PDB entry 7O4V | X-ray diffraction, 2.42 A resolution | chains B and C of the 4 polymer chains in the assembly

# Chain B
Protein: 3-hydroxyacyl-CoA dehydrogenase
From: Mycobacterium tuberculosis H37Rv
Notes: EC 1.1.1.35
Reference sequence: O53872 (O53872_MYCTU); residue numbers follow UniProt; this construct covers 1-720
Chain sequence (736 residues; numbered -15 to 720; the number before each row is that of its first residue; numbers below 1 keep their minus sign (Met-15 is residue -15)):
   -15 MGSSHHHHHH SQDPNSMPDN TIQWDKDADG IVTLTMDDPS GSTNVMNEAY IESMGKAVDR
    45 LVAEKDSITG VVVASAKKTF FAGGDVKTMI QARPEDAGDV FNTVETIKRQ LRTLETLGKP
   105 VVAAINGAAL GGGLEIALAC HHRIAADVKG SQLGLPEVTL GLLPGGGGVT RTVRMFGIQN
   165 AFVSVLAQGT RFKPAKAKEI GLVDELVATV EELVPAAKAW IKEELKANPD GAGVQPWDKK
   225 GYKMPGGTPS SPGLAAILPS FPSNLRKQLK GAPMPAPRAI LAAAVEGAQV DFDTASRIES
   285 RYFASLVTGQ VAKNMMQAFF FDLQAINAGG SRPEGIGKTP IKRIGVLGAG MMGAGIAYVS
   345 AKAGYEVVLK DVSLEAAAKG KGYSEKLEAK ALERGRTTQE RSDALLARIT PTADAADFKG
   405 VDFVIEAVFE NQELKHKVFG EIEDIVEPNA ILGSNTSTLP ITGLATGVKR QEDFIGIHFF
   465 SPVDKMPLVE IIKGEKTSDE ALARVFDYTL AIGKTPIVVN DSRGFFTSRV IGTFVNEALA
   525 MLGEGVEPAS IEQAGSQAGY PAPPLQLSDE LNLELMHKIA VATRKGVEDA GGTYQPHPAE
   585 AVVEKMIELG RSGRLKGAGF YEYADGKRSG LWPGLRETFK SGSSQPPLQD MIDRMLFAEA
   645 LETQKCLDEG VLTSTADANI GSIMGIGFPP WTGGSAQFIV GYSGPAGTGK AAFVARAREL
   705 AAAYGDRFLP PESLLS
Not modelled in the structure: -15 to -14, -4 to 0
Sequence notes: initiating methionine (-15); expression tag (-14 to 0)
Ligand contacts: NAD (nicotinamide-adenine-dinucleotide): Gly332, Ala333, Gly334, Met335, Met336, Gly337, Lys354, Asp355, Val356, Ala360, Glu410, Ala411, Val412, Phe413, Glu414, Leu418, Lys419, Lys421, Val422, Asn439, Thr440, Ser441, His462, Phe463
From the paper describing this entry:
  - catalytic residues: Ser512
  - catalytic residues: Glu119, Glu141, His462 (citing earlier work)

# Chain C
Protein: Putative acyltransferase Rv0859
From: Mycobacterium tuberculosis (strain ATCC 25618 / H37Rv)
Notes: EC 2.3.1.-
Reference sequence: O53871 (Y0859_MYCTU); residues 1-403 here = UniProt positions 1-403
Chain sequence (403 residues; row label = number of the first residue in the row):
     1 MSEEAFIYEA IRTPRGKQKN GSLHEVKPLS LVVGLIDELR KRHPDLDENL ISDVILGCVS
    61 PVGDQGGDIA RAAVLASGMP VTSGGVQLNR FCASGLEAVN TAAQKVRSGW DDLVLAGGVE
   121 SMSRVPMGSD GGAMGLDPAT NYDVMFVPQS IGADLIATIE GFSREDVDAY ALRSQQKAAE
   181 AWSGGYFAKS VVPVRDQNGL LILDHDEHMR PDTTKEGLAK LKPAFEGLAA LGGFDDVALQ
   241 KYHWVEKINH VHTGGNSSGI VDGAALVMIG SAAAGKLQGL TPRARIVATA TSGADPVIML
   301 TGPTPATRKV LDRAGLTVDD IDLFELNEAF ASVVLKFQKD LNIPDEKLNV NGGAIAMGHP
   361 LGATGAMILG TMVDELERRN ARRALITLCI GGGMGVATII ERV
Not modelled in the structure: 226-227
From the paper describing this entry:
  - higher-order assembly contacts with a neighbouring 3-hydroxyacyl-CoA dehydrogenase: Gly128 to Phe146
  - catalytic residues: Cys92, His359 (citing earlier work)

# How chain B and chain C interact
Residue-residue contacts (21):
  Ala81(B) - Asn198(C)
  Ala81(B) - Leu200(C)
  Gly82(B) - Leu200(C)
  Phe85(B) - Leu200(C)  hydrophobic
  Gln273(B) - Lys27(C)  hydrogen bond
  Gln273(B) - Asp64(C)  hydrogen bond
  Gln273(B) - Arg124(C)
  Val274(B) - His24(C)
  Val274(B) - Arg124(C)
  Asp275(B) - His24(C)  salt bridge
  Thr278(B) - His24(C)
  Thr278(B) - Glu25(C)
  Arg281(B) - Glu25(C)  salt bridge
  Ile282(B) - Glu25(C)
  Arg285(B) - Glu25(C)  salt bridge
  Arg285(B) - Asp196(C)  salt bridge
  Arg285(B) - Gln197(C)
  Arg285(B) - Asn198(C)  hydrogen bond (backbone-side chain)
  Tyr286(B) - Gln197(C)
  Ala288(B) - Asn198(C)
  Ser289(B) - Asn198(C)  hydrogen bond (backbone-side chain)
Also at the interface, not in a pair above, chain B (14 interface residues in all): Glu270
Also at the interface, not in a pair above, chain C (10 interface residues in all): Ile202

# Summary
14 residues of chain B face 10 of chain C across their interface; the contacts include 4 hydrogen bonds and 4
salt bridges. Polar pairs include Asp275(B)-His24(C), Arg281(B)-Glu25(C) and Arg285(B)-Glu25(C). Ligands of
chain B: NAD. From the paper: catalytic residues Ser512(B), Glu119(B) and Cys92(C) among others; higher-order
assembly contacts with a neighbouring 3-hydroxyacyl-CoA dehydrogenase through Gly128(C).
Chain B is 3-hydroxyacyl-CoA dehydrogenase (Mycobacterium tuberculosis H37Rv) and chain C is Putative
acyltransferase Rv0859 (Mycobacterium tuberculosis (strain ATCC 25618 / H37Rv)); the structure, Structure of
Mycobacterium tuberculosis beta-oxidation trifunctional enzyme in complex with oxidized nicotinamide adenine
dinucleotide, was determined by X-ray diffraction (same publication as 7O1G, 7O1I, 7O1J, 7O1K, 7O1L, 7O1M and
4 further entries).
